PDB entry 7CZ5 | electron microscopy, 2.60 A resolution | chains A and N of the 6 polymer chains in the assembly

== Chain A ==
Molecule: Guanine nucleotide-binding protein G(s) subunit alpha isoforms short
Source organism: Homo sapiens
UniProtKB: P63092 (GNAS2_HUMAN); residue numbers follow UniProt; this construct covers 1-394
Sequence (394 residues; row label = number of the first residue in the row):
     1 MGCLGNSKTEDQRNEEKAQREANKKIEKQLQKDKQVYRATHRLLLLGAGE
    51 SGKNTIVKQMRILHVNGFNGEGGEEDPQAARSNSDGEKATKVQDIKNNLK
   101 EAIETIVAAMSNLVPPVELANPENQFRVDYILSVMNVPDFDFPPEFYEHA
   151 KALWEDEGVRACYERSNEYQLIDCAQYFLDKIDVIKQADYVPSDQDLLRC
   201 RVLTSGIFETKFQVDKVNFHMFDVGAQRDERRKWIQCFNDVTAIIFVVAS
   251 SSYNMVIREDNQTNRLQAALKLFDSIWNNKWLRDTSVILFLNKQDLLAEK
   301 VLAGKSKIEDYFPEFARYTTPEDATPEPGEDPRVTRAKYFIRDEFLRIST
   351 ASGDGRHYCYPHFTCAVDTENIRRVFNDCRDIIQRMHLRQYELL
Not modelled in the structure: 1-8, 61-204, 252-262, 304-306
Sequence notes: engineered mutation Asn54 (Ser in P63092), Ala226 (Gly in P63092), Ala268 (Glu in P63092), Lys271 (Asn in P63092), Asp274 (Lys in P63092), Lys280 (Arg in P63092), Asp284 (Thr in P63092), Thr285 (Ile in P63092)

== Chain N ==
Molecule: Nanobody35
Source organism: synthetic construct
Notes: antibody fragment or engineered binder
Sequence (126 residues; each row starts with the number of its first residue):
     1 QVQLQESGGGLVQPGGSLRLSCAASGFTFSNYKMNWVRQAPGKGLEWVSD
    51 ISQSGASISYTGSVKGRFTISRDNAKNTLYLQMNSLKPEDTAVYYCARCP
   101 APFTRDCFDVTSTTYAYRGQGTQVTV

== How chain A and chain N interact ==
Contacting residue pairs - 22 pairs, chain A then chain N:
  Asp229(A) with Thr111(N)
  Glu230(A) with Thr111(N); Thr114(N); Tyr115(N)
  Arg232(A) with Pro100(N); Phe108(N); Tyr115(N)
  Thr263(A) with Gly44(N)
  Gln267(A) with Trp47(N); Thr61(N)
  Lys271(A) with Trp47(N); Asp50(N), salt bridge
  Ser275(A) with Asp106(N); Cys107(N), hydrogen bond (side chain-backbone); Phe108(N)
  Asn278(A) with Arg105(N), hydrogen bond; Asp106(N)
  Asn279(A) with Asp106(N)
  Asp310(A) with Ser63(N)
  Tyr311(A) with Ser63(N)
  Phe312(A) with Gly62(N)
  Pro313(A) with Gly62(N)
Interface residues without a listed pair, chain A (16 interface residues in all): Arg228, Asn264, Leu272
Interface residues without a listed pair, chain N (17 interface residues in all): Lys43, Glu46, Tyr117

== In short ==
The interface between chain A and chain N involves 16 residues on one side and 17 on the other; the contacts
include 2 hydrogen bonds and 1 salt bridge. Polar contacts include Lys271(A)-Asp50(N), Ser275(A)-Cys107(N) and
Asn278(A)-Arg105(N).
Chain A is Guanine nucleotide-binding protein G(s) subunit alpha isoforms short (Homo sapiens) and chain N is
Nanobody35 (synthetic construct); the structure, Cryo-EM structure of the human growth hormone-releasing
hormone receptor-Gs protein complex, was determined by electron microscopy.
